Entry 7O14 (electron microscopy, 3.80 A resolution); this record covers chains D and A of the 5 polymer chains in the assembly.

Chain D:
Protein: Probable ABC transporter permease protein NosY
Source organism: Pseudomonas stutzeri ATCC 14405
Reference sequence: P19845 (NOSY_PSEST); residues 1-276 here = UniProt positions 1-276
Amino-acid sequence (276 residues; each row starts with the number of its first residue):
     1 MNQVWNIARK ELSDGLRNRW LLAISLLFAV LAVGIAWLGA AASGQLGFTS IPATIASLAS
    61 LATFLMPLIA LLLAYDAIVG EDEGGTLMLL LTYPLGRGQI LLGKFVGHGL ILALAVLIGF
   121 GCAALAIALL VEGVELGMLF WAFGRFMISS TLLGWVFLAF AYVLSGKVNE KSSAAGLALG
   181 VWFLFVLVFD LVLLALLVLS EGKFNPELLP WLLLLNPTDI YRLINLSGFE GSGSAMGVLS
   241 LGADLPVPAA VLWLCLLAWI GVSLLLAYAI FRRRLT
Not modelled in the structure: 1, 44-49, 275-276

Chain A:
Protein: Probable ABC transporter binding protein NosD
Source organism: Pseudomonas stutzeri ATCC 14405
Reference sequence: P19843 (NOSD_PSEST); numbering as in UniProt (aligned over 1-436)
Amino-acid sequence (436 residues; each row starts with the number of its first residue):
     1 MFKAQATFSR YSAAVSLLLL FSGAAQAAPQ SITTLPLQPD GENRWRLPAG EYQGQFTIEQ
    61 PMQLRCEPGA VIQSQGQGSS LLISAPDVLV EGCTLYEWGS DLTAMDSAVF ILPAAERAQI
   121 SNNRMRGPGF GVFVDGTRDV QVIGNEIDGD AGVRSQDRGN GIHLFAVSGA RVLHNHVRNA
   181 RDGIYIDTSN GNHLEGNVIE DVRYGVHYMF ANENSLIDNV TRRTRTGYAL MQSRKLTVTG
   241 NRSEQDQNYG ILMNYITYST ITGNFVSDVQ RGDTGGDSMI SGGEGKALFI YNSLFNTIEN
   301 NHFEKSSLGI HLTAGSEDNR ISGNAFVGNQ QQVKYVASRT QEWSVDGRGN YWSDYLGWDR
   361 NNDGLGDIAY EPNDNVDRLL WLYPQVRLLM NSPSIEVLRW VQRAFPVIKS PGVQDSHPLM
   421 KLPTEKLLTE KQEPTS
Not modelled in the structure: 1-27, 430-436
Ion coordination: Mg2+: Asp359, Asn361, Asp363, Leu365, Asp367

How chain D and chain A interact:
Contacting residue pairs (33):
  Ile35(D) with Phe405(A), hydrophobic; Val407(A)
  Leu38(D) with Val407(A), hydrophobic; Ile408(A), hydrophobic
  Gly39(D) with Val407(A)
  Ala53(D) with Val407(A)
  Thr54(D) with Val407(A)
  Ser57(D) with Phe405(A); Pro406(A); Val407(A), hydrogen bond (side chain-backbone)
  Ser60(D) with Ala404(A), hydrogen bond (side chain-backbone); Phe405(A)
  Leu61(D) with Phe405(A)
  Phe64(D) with Trp400(A), hydrophobic; Ala404(A), hydrophobic; Phe405(A), hydrophobic
  Leu194(D) with Trp358(A), hydrophobic
  Leu197(D) with Trp358(A)
  Val198(D) with Leu356(A)
  Glu201(D) with Asp359(A); Lys421(A), salt bridge
  Gly202(D) with Trp358(A); Asp359(A)
  Asn205(D) with Arg360(A)
  Pro206(D) with Arg360(A), hydrogen bond (backbone-side chain)
  Pro210(D) with Arg360(A)
  Ser234(D) with Ala369(A)
  Gly237(D) with Trp358(A); Ile368(A)
  Val238(D) with Trp358(A), hydrophobic
  Ser240(D) with Trp358(A); Ile368(A)
  Asp244(D) with Arg360(A), salt bridge
Interface residues without a listed pair, chain D (28 interface residues in all): Ala56, Glu207, Leu209, Gly233, Ala235, Leu241
Interface residues without a listed pair, chain A (16 interface residues in all): Gly357, Lys409, Met420

In short:
The interface between chain D and chain A involves 28 residues on one side and 16 on the other, with 3
hydrogen bonds and 2 salt bridges. Polar contacts include Glu201(D)-Lys421(A), Asp244(D)-Arg360(A) and
Ser57(D)-Val407(A). Asp359(A), Asn361(A), Asp363(A), Leu365(A) and Asp367(A) form the Mg2+ site.
Here chain D is Probable ABC transporter permease protein NosY and chain A is Probable ABC transporter binding
protein NosD, both from Pseudomonas stutzeri ATCC 14405. Entry 7O14 (ABC transporter NosDFY, nucleotide-free
in lipid nanodisc, R-domain 1) was determined by electron microscopy (same publication as 7O0Y, 7O0Z, 7O10,
7O11, 7O12, 7O13 and 10 further entries).
